PDB entry 8XKR | electron microscopy, 3.53 A resolution | chains C and B of the 6 polymer chains in the assembly

== Chain C ==
Molecule: Insulin-like growth factor I
Organism: Homo sapiens
UniProt: P05019 (IGF1_HUMAN); residues -47 to 147 here correspond to UniProt positions 1-195 (UniProt number = residue number + 48)
Sequence (195 residues; row label = number of the first residue in the row; numbers below 1 keep their minus sign (Met-47 is residue -47)):
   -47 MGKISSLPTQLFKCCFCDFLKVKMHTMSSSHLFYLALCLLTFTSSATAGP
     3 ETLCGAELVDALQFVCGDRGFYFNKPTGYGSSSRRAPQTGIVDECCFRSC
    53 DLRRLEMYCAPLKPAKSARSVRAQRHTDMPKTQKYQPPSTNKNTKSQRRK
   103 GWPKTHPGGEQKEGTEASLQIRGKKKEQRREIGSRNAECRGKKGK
Unresolved in the structure: -47 to 3, 27-40, 62-147
Disulfides: Cys6-Cys48, Cys18-Cys61, Cys47-Cys52

== Chain B ==
Molecule: Isoform Short of Insulin receptor
Organism: Homo sapiens
UniProt: P06213 (INSR_HUMAN), isoform P06213-2; residues 1-1370 here = UniProt positions 1-1370
Sequence (1370 residues; row label = number of the first residue in the row):
     1 MATGGRRGAAAAPLLVAVAALLLGAAGHLYPGEVCPGMDIRNNLTRLHEL
    51 ENCSVIEGHLQILLMFKTRPEDFRDLSFPKLIMITDYLLLFRVYGLESLK
   101 DLFPNLTVIRGSRLFFNYALVIFEMVHLKELGLYNLMNITRGSVRIEKNN
   151 ELCYLATIDWSRILDSVEDNYIVLNKDDNEECGDICPGTAKGKTNCPATV
   201 INGQFVERCWTHSHCQKVCPTICKSHGCTAEGLCCHSECLGNCSQPDDPT
   251 KCVACRNFYLDGRCVETCPPPYYHFQDWRCVNFSFCQDLHHKCKNSRRQG
   301 CHQYVIHNNKCIPECPSGYTMNSSNLLCTPCLGPCPKVCHLLEGEKTIDS
   351 VTSAQELRGCTVINGSLIINIRGGNNLAAELEANLGLIEEISGYLKIRRS
   401 YALVSLSFFRKLRLIRGETLEIGNYSFYALDNQNLRQLWDWSKHNLTITQ
   451 GKLFFHYNPKLCLSEIHKMEEVSGTKGRQERNDIALKTNGDQASCENELL
   501 KFSYIRTSFDKILLRWEPYWPPDFRDLLGFMLFYKEAPYQNVTEFDGQDA
   551 CGSNSWTVVDIDPPLRSNDPKSQNHPGWLMRGLKPWTQYAIFVKTLVTFS
   601 DERRTYGAKSDIIYVQTDATNPSVPLDPISVSNSSSQIILKWKPPSDPNG
   651 NITHYLVFWERQAEDSELFELDYCLKGLKLPSRTWSPPFESEDSQKHNQS
   701 EYEDSAGECCSCPKTDSQILKELEESSFRKTFEDYLHNVVFVPRPSRKRR
   751 SLGDVGNVTVAVPTVAAFPNTSSTSVPTSPEEHRPFEKVVNKESLVISGL
   801 RHFTGYRIELQACNQDTPEERCSVAAYVSARTMPEAKADDIVGPVTHEIF
   851 ENNVVHLMWQEPKEPNGLIVLYEVSYRRYGDEELHLCVSRKHFALERGCR
   901 LRGLSPGNYSVRIRATSLAGNGSWTEPTYFYVTDYLDVPSNIAKIIIGPL
   951 IFVFLFSVVIGSIYLFLRKRQPDGPLGPLYASSNPEYLSASDVFPCSVYV
  1001 PDEWEVSREKITLLRELGQGSFGMVYEGNARDIIKGEAETRVAVKTVNES
  1051 ASLRERIEFLNEASVMKGFTCHHVVRLLGVVSKGQPTLVVMELMAHGDLK
  1101 SYLRSLRPEAENNPGRPPPTLQEMIQMAAEIADGMAYLNAKKFVHRDLAA
  1151 RNCMVAHDFTVKIGDFGMTRDIYETDYYRKGGKGLLPVRWMAPESLKDGV
  1201 FTTSSDMWSFGVVLWEITSLAEQPYQGLSNEQVLKFVMDGGYLDQPDNCP
  1251 ERVTDLMRMCWQFNPKMRPTFLEIVNLLKDDLHPSFPEVSFFHSEENKAP
  1301 ESEELEMEFEDMENVPLDRSSHCQREEAGGRDGGSSLGFKRSYEEHIPYT
  1351 HMNGGKKNGRILTLPRSNPS
Unresolved in the structure: 1-29, 158, 481-482, 520, 652, 680-784, 839, 936-1370
Disulfides: Cys35-Cys53, Cys153-Cys182, Cys186-Cys209, Cys196-Cys215, Cys219-Cys228, Cys223-Cys234, Cys235-Cys243, Cys239-Cys252, Cys255-Cys264, Cys268-Cys280, Cys286-Cys311, Cys293-Cys301, Cys315-Cys328, Cys339-Cys360, Cys674-Cys887, Cys813-Cys822
Swiss-Prot annotation at these positions:
  - region: Glu733 to Phe741 (Insulin-binding), Tyr999 (Important for interaction with IRS1, SHC1 and STAT5B)
  - site: Phe66 (Insulin-binding)
  - modified residue: Ser400 (Phosphoserine), Tyr401 (Phosphotyrosine), Ser407 (Phosphoserine), Tyr999 (Phosphotyrosine)
  - glycosylation (N-linked (GlcNAc...) asparagine): Asn43, Asn52, Asn105, Asn138, Asn242, Asn282, Asn322, Asn364, Asn424, Asn445, Asn541, Asn633, Asn651, Asn698
  - natural variant: Asn42 (N42K: In RMS), Val55 (V55A: In LEPRCH), Ile56 (I56T: In LEPRCH), Gly58 (G58R: In LEPRCH), Asp86 (D86G: In IRAN type A), Leu89 (L89P: In IRAN type A), Arg113 (R113P: In LEPRCH), Ala119 (A119V: In LEPRCH), Leu120 (L120Q: In LEPRCH), Ile146 (I146M: In LEPRCH), Val167 (V167L: In IRAN type A), Pro220 (P220L: In Ins resistance), 23 further natural variant entries in UniProt
  - mutagenesis: Cys462 (C462A: Does not affect S-nitrosylation), Tyr999 (Y999E: Abolishes interaction with IRS1 and SHC1; Y999F: Has no effect on insulin-stimulated autophosphorylation, but inhibits the biological activity of the receptor ...)

== Interface between chain C and chain B ==
Pairs across the interface (10):
  Val11(C) with Arg92(B)
  Gln15(C) with Phe66(B)
  Gly22(C) with Asn42(B), hydrogen bond (backbone-side chain)
  Phe23(C) with Arg41(B); Asn42(B); Leu64(B), hydrophobic; Phe66(B), hydrophobic
  Tyr24(C) with Arg41(B), hydrogen bond (backbone-side chain)
  Phe25(C) with Asp39(B); Arg41(B)
Also at the interface, not in a pair above, chain B (7 interface residues in all): Tyr94

== Overview ==
6 residues of chain C face 7 of chain B across their interface; the contacts include 2 hydrogen bonds. Among
the polar pairs are Gly22(C)-Asn42(B) and Tyr24(C)-Arg41(B). Curated annotation (UniProt) lists 2 mutagenesis
sites on chain B.
Here chain C is Insulin-like growth factor I and chain B is Isoform Short of Insulin receptor, both from Homo
sapiens. Entry 8XKR (Cryo-EM structure of human insulin receptor bound to 4 IGF-I, conformation 2) was
determined by electron microscopy.
